PDB entry 7FKQ | X-ray diffraction, 1.68 A resolution | chains A and B

[Chain A]
Protein: Pre-mRNA-splicing factor 8
Organism: Saccharomyces cerevisiae S288C
Reference sequence: P33334 (PRP8_YEAST); residue numbers follow UniProt; this construct covers 1836-2090
Chain sequence (258 residues; row label = number of the first residue in the row):
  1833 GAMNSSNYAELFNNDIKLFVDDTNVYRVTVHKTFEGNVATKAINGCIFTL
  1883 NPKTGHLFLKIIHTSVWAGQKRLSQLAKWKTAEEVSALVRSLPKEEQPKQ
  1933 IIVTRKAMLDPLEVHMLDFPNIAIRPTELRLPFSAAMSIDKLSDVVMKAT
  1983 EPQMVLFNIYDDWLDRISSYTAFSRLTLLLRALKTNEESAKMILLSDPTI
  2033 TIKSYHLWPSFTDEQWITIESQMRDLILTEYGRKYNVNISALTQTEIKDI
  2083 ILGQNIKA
Disordered / not traced: 2070-2090
Construct notes: expression tag (1833-1835)
Swiss-Prot annotation at these positions:
  - mutagenesis: Asp1853 (D1853A: Alters protein folding. Severely impaired growth. Strongly reduced growth at 35 degrees Celsius; when associated with A-1854; D1853N: Reduced growth at 30 degrees Celsius ...), Asp1854 (D1854A: Reduced growth at 30 degrees Celsius. Strongly reduced growth at 16 degrees Celsius. Strongly reduced growth at 35 degrees Celsius; when associated with A-1853 ...), Thr1855 (T1855A: Reduced growth at 30 degrees Celsius. Strongly reduced growth at 16 degrees Celsius), Thr1936 (T1936A: Reduced growth at 30 degrees Celsius. Strongly reduced growth at 16 degrees Celsius), Arg1937 (R1937K: Severely impaired growth. Reduced growth at 30 degrees Celsius. Strongly reduced growth at 16 degrees Celsius)

[Chain B]
Protein: A1 cistron-splicing factor AAR2
Organism: Saccharomyces cerevisiae S288C
Reference sequence: P32357 (AAR2_YEAST); aligned to UniProt positions 1-317 over residues 1-317
Chain sequence (308 residues; numbered -3 to 317; 13 numbers in that range are skipped by the numbering (no residue carries them; nothing is unmodelled there); the number before each row is that of its first residue; numbers below 1 keep their minus sign (Gly-3 is residue -3)):
    -3 GAMAMNTVPFTSAPIEVTIGIDQYSFNVKENQPFHGIKDIPIGHVHVIHF
    47 QHADNSSMRYGYWFDCRMGNFYIQYDPKDGLYKMMEERDGAKFENIVHNF
    97 KERQMMVSYPKIDEDDTWYNLTEFVQMDKIRKIVRKDENQFSYVDSSMTT
   147 VQENEL
   166 SSSSSDPAHSLNYTVINFKSREAIRPGHEMEDFLDKSYYLNTVMLQGIFK
   216 NSSNYFGELQFAFLNAMFFGNYGSSLQWHAMIELICSSATVPKHMLDKLD
   266 EILYYQIKTLPEQYSDILLNERVWNICLYSSFQKNSLHNTEKIMENKYPE
   316 LL
Disordered / not traced: -3 to 0, 166-169
Construct notes: expression tag (-3 to 0); conflict Ser166 (Leu153 in P32357), Ser167 (Lys154 in P32357), Ser170 (Asp in P32357)
Small-molecule neighbours:
  - VRY (1-[(2-chloro-4-methoxyphenyl)methyl]-1H-1,2,4-triazole), molecule 1: Pro5, Phe6, Thr7, Tyr68, Gln70, Glu83, Lys88, Phe89, Ile92, Phe96
  - VRY, molecule 2: Ile17, Tyr20, Ser21, Phe22, Ile33, Val103, Ser104, Tyr105, Pro106
  - VRY, molecule 3: Gln148, Glu149, Ile181, Tyr237, Leu241, Gln242, Ala245
Swiss-Prot annotation at these positions:
  - region: Leu261 to Ile282 (Leucine-zipper)
  - modified residue: Ser253 (Phosphoserine), Thr274 (Phosphothreonine)

[How chain A and chain B interact]
Contacting residue pairs - 17 pairs, chain A then chain B:
  Gln1907(A) - Met195(B)
  Gln1907(A) - Leu199(B)
  Leu1908(A) - Met195(B)  hydrophobic
  Trp1911(A) - Glu194(B)
  Trp1911(A) - Met195(B)  hydrophobic
  Trp1911(A) - Phe198(B)  hydrophobic
  Asp1942(A) - Lys184(B)  salt bridge
  Asp1942(A) - Phe198(B)
  Glu1945(A) - Lys184(B)  salt bridge
  Val1946(A) - Ile189(B)  hydrophobic
  Val1946(A) - Glu194(B)
  Val1946(A) - Phe198(B)  hydrophobic
  His1947(A) - Glu194(B)
  Leu1949(A) - Lys184(B)
  Leu1949(A) - Ser185(B)
  Leu1949(A) - Arg186(B)
  Asp1950(A) - Arg186(B)  salt bridge

[In short]
Chain A and chain B form an interface of 9 and 8 residues respectively, with 3 salt bridges. Among the polar
pairs are Asp1942(A)-Lys184(B), Glu1945(A)-Lys184(B) and Asp1950(A)-Arg186(B). Ligands of chain B: 3 copies of
compound VRY. From UniProt: 5 mutagenesis sites on chain A.
Chain A is Pre-mRNA-splicing factor 8 and chain B is A1 cistron-splicing factor AAR2, both from Saccharomyces
cerevisiae S288C; the structure, PanDDA analysis group deposition -- Aar2/RNaseH in complex with fragment
P04E09 from the F2X-Universal Library, was determined by X-ray diffraction, deposited together with 5ST0,
5ST1, 5ST2, 5ST3, 5ST4, 5ST5 and 248 further entries.
